6UK2 - chains A and B of the 3 polymer chains in the assembly; structure by X-ray diffraction, 3.14 A resolution.

Chain A:
Protein: MHC class I antigen
From: Homo sapiens
UniProt: U5YJP1 (U5YJP1_HUMAN); residues 1-275 here correspond to UniProt positions 25-299 (UniProt number = residue number + 24)
Amino-acid sequence (276 residues; numbered 0 to 275; the number before each row is that of its first residue; numbering starts at 0):
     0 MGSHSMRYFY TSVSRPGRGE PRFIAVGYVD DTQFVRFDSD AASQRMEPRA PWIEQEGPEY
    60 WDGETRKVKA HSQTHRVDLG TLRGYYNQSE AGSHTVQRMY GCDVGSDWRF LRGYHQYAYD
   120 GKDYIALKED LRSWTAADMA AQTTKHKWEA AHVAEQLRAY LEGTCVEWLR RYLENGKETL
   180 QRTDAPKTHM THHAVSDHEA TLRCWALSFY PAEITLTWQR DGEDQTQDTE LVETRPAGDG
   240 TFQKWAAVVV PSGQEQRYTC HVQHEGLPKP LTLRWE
Disordered / not traced: 0
Cystine bridges: Cys101-Cys164, Cys203-Cys259
Sequence notes: initiating methionine (0)

Chain B:
Protein: Beta-2-microglobulin
From: Homo sapiens
UniProt: P61769 (B2MG_HUMAN); residues 1-99 here correspond to UniProt positions 21-119 (UniProt number = residue number + 20)
Amino-acid sequence (100 residues; numbered 0 to 99; the number before each row is that of its first residue; numbering starts at 0):
     0 MIQRTPKIQV YSRHPAENGK SNFLNCYVSG FHPSDIEVDL LKNGERIEKV EHSDLSFSKD
    60 WSFYLLYYTE FTPTEKDEYA CRVNHVTLSQ PKIVKWDRDM
Cystine bridges: Cys25-Cys80
Sequence notes: initiating methionine (0)
UniProt features mapped onto this chain:
  - modified residue: Gln2 (Pyrrolidone carboxylic acid)
  - glycosylation: Ile1 (N-linked (Glc) (glycation) isoleucine), Lys19 (N-linked (Glc) (glycation) lysine), Lys41 (N-linked (Glc) (glycation) lysine), Lys48 (N-linked (Glc) (glycation) lysine), Lys58 (N-linked (Glc) (glycation) lysine), Lys91 (N-linked (Glc) (glycation) lysine), Lys94 (N-linked (Glc) (glycation) lysine)

Interface between chain A and chain B:
Pairs across the interface (48):
  Phe8(A) - Phe56(B)  hydrophobic
  Tyr9(A) - Phe56(B)
  Thr10(A) - Leu54(B)
  Thr10(A) - Phe56(B)
  Thr10(A) - Phe62(B)
  Val12(A) - Ser33(B)
  Ile23(A) - Leu54(B)  hydrophobic
  Val25(A) - Asp53(B)
  Val25(A) - Leu54(B)
  Val25(A) - Ser55(B)
  Tyr27(A) - Ser55(B)
  Tyr27(A) - Tyr63(B)  hydrogen bond
  Gln32(A) - Asp53(B)  hydrogen bond
  Arg35(A) - Asp53(B)  salt bridge
  Arg48(A) - Asp53(B)  salt bridge
  Gln96(A) - His31(B)
  Gln96(A) - Phe56(B)
  Gln96(A) - Trp60(B)  hydrogen bond (side chain-backbone)
  Gln96(A) - Phe62(B)
  Arg97(A) - Phe56(B)
  Gln115(A) - Trp60(B)
  Ala117(A) - Trp60(B)  hydrophobic
  Asp119(A) - His31(B)
  Gly120(A) - Arg3(B)  hydrogen bond (backbone-side chain)
  Gly120(A) - His31(B)  hydrogen bond (backbone-side chain)
  Gly120(A) - Asp59(B)
  Gly120(A) - Trp60(B)
  Asp122(A) - Trp60(B)  hydrogen bond
  Thr190(A) - Met99(B)  hydrogen bond (side chain-backbone)
  His192(A) - Asp98(B)  salt bridge
  His192(A) - Met99(B)
  Arg202(A) - Met99(B)
  Trp204(A) - Met99(B)  hydrogen bond (side chain-backbone)
  Val231(A) - Gln8(B)
  Glu232(A) - Lys6(B)  salt bridge
  Glu232(A) - Gln8(B)  hydrogen bond (backbone-side chain)
  Glu232(A) - Ser28(B)
  Arg234(A) - Gln8(B)
  Arg234(A) - Tyr10(B)
  Arg234(A) - Tyr26(B)
  Pro235(A) - Tyr10(B)  hydrogen bond (backbone-side chain)
  Pro235(A) - Tyr26(B)
  Ala236(A) - Arg12(B)  hydrogen bond (backbone-side chain)
  Ala236(A) - Asn24(B)
  Gly237(A) - Arg12(B)
  Gln242(A) - Tyr10(B)
  Gln242(A) - Ser11(B)
  Gln242(A) - Arg12(B)  hydrogen bond (side chain-backbone)
Other interface residues (no listed pair), chain A (34 interface residues in all): Gln87, Thr94, Met98, Tyr116, Thr233, Asp238
Other interface residues (no listed pair), chain B (26 interface residues in all): Met0, Ile1, His13, Pro32, Leu65

In short:
The interface between chain A and chain B involves 34 residues on one side and 26 on the other, with 12
hydrogen bonds and 4 salt bridges. Among the polar pairs are Arg35(A)-Asp53(B), Arg48(A)-Asp53(B) and
His192(A)-Asp98(B).
Here chain A is MHC class I antigen and chain B is Beta-2-microglobulin, both from Homo sapiens. Entry 6UK2
(Complex of T cell Receptor with HHAT Wild Type Peptide KQWLVWLLL Presented by HLA-A206) was determined by
X-ray diffraction together with 6UJO, 6UJQ and 6UK4 from the same study.
